Entry 9FFL (electron microscopy, 2.80 A resolution); this record covers chains E and A of the 6 polymer chains in the assembly.

== Chain E ==
Molecule: Gamma-aminobutyric acid receptor subunit beta-3
Source organism: Homo sapiens
UniProtKB: P28472 (GBRB3_HUMAN); residues 1-448 here correspond to UniProt positions 26-473 (UniProt number = residue number + 25)
Amino-acid sequence (395 residues; each row starts with the number of its first residue; note: 107 numbers in that range are skipped by the numbering (no residue carries them; nothing is unmodelled there); numbers below 1 keep their minus sign (Met-53 is residue -53)):
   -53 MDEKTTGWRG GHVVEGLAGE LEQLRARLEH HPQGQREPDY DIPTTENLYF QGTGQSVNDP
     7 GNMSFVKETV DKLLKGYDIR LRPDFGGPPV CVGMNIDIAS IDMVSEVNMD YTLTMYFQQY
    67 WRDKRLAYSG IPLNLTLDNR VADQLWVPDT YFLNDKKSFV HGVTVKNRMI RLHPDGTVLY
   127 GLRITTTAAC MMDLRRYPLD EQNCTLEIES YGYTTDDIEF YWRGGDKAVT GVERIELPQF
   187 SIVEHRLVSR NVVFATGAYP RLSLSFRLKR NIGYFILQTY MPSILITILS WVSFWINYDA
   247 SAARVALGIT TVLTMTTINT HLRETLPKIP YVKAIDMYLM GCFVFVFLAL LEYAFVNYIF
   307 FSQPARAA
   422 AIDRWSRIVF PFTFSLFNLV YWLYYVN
Unresolved in the structure: -53 to 7, 448
Disulfide bonds: Cys136-Cys150
Covalently attached groups: N-acetylglucosamine (NAG) linked to Asn80; glycan linked to Asn149
Differences from the reference sequence: initiating methionine (-53); expression tag (-52 to 0); linker (308-314)
Small-molecule neighbours: gamma-amino-butanoic acid (ABU): Tyr97, Glu155, Ser156, Tyr157, Phe200, Thr202, Tyr205
Swiss-Prot annotation at these positions:
  - binding site (benzamidine): Asp95 to Tyr97, Glu155 to Tyr157, Phe200
  - binding site (4-aminobutanoate): Tyr97, Glu155, Tyr157, Thr202
  - binding site (histamine): Tyr97, Ser156, Tyr157, Thr202
  - glycosylation (N-linked (GlcNAc...) asparagine): Asn8, Asn80, Asn149

== Chain A ==
Molecule: Gamma-aminobutyric acid receptor subunit alpha-1
Source organism: Homo sapiens
UniProtKB: P14867 (GBRA1_HUMAN); residues 5-429 here correspond to UniProt positions 32-456 (UniProt number = residue number + 27)
Amino-acid sequence (411 residues; each row starts with the number of its first residue; note: 71 numbers in that range are skipped by the numbering (no residue carries them; nothing is unmodelled there); numbers below 1 keep their minus sign (Met-52 is residue -52)):
   -52 MDEKTTGWRG GHVVEGLAGE LEQLRARLEH HPQGQREPDY DIPTTENLYF QGTGQPSQDE
     8 LKDNTTVFTR ILDRLLDGYD NRLRPGLGER VTEVKTDIFV TSFGPVSDHD MEYTIDVFFR
    68 QSWKDERLKF KGPMTVLRLN NLMASKIWTP DTFFHNGKKS VAHNMTMPNK LLRITEDGTL
   128 LYTMRLTVRA ECPMHLEDFP MDAHACPLKF GSYAYTRAEV VYEWTREPAR SVVVAEDGSR
   188 LNQYDLLGQT VDSGIVQSST GEYVVMTTHF HLKRKIGYFV IQTYLPCIMT VILSQVSFWL
   248 NRESVPARTV FGVTTVLTMT TLSISARNSL PKVAYATAMD WFIAVCYAFV FSALIEFATV
   308 NYFTKS
   385 QPARAAKIDR LSRIAFPLLF GIFNLVYWAT YLNREPQLKA PTPHQ
Unresolved in the structure: -52 to 11, 419-429
Disulfide bonds: Cys139-Cys153
Covalently attached groups: glycan linked to Asn111
Differences from the reference sequence: initiating methionine (-52); expression tag (-51 to 4); linker (313, 385-390)
Small-molecule neighbours: gamma-amino-butanoic acid (ABU): Phe65, Arg67, Leu118, Thr130
Swiss-Prot annotation at these positions:
  - binding site (4-aminobutanoate): Arg67, Thr130
  - binding site (3alpha-hydroxy-5alpha-pregnan-11,20-dione): Trp246
  - glycosylation (N-linked (GlcNAc...) asparagine): Asn11, Asn111

== Chain E / chain A interface ==
Contacting residue pairs (88; chain E residue first):
  Met9(E) with Arg31(A); Leu34(A); Arg74(A)
  Val12(E) with Leu30(A), hydrophobic
  Lys13(E) with Gly25(A); Asp27(A)
  Val16(E) with Arg29(A)
  Asp17(E) with Arg29(A)
  Asp43(E) with Ser206(A)
  Ser46(E) with Glu138(A)
  Asp48(E) with Lys105(A), salt bridge
  Met49(E) with Asp57(A)
  Tyr62(E) with Phe100(A); Tyr160(A)
  Thr82(E) with Ala161(A); Tyr162(A); Glu166(A), hydrogen bond
  Asp84(E) with Asn28(A); Arg29(A), hydrogen bond (backbone-backbone)
  Arg86(E) with Asn28(A); Ser92(A), hydrogen bond (side chain-backbone); Ile94(A)
  Val87(E) with Arg29(A)
  Phe105(E) with Lys105(A); Lys106(A)
  His107(E) with Lys105(A)
  Val109(E) with Thr99(A); Phe100(A); Ser107(A); Ala109(A); Leu133(A), hydrophobic
  Thr110(E) with Thr99(A), hydrogen bond (side chain-backbone); Met131(A); Leu133(A)
  Val111(E) with Asp98(A)
  Asn113(E) with Phe100(A); Tyr160(A)
  Arg114(E) with Tyr160(A)
  Met115(E) with Tyr160(A), hydrophobic; Ala161(A), hydrophobic; Thr207(A)
  Arg117(E) with Ala161(A), hydrogen bond (side chain-backbone); Thr207(A), hydrogen bond (side chain-backbone); Tyr210(A), hydrogen bond
  Leu125(E) with Thr207(A)
  Leu128(E) with Tyr160(A), hydrogen bond (backbone-side chain)
  Arg129(E) with Phe100(A); Phe101(A), hydrogen bond (side chain-backbone); His102(A), hydrogen bond (side chain-backbone); Gly104(A); Tyr160(A), hydrogen bond (backbone-side chain)
  Pro184(E) with Ala281(A), hydrogen bond (backbone-backbone)
  Asn217(E) with Ala281(A)
  Gly219(E) with Ala281(A)
  Tyr220(E) with Val280(A); Ala281(A), hydrogen bond (backbone-backbone)
  Leu223(E) with Ala283(A), hydrophobic
  Gln224(E) with Arg274(A); Leu277(A); Asp287(A), hydrogen bond
  Leu231(E) with Tyr294(A), hydrophobic; Phe298(A)
  Ile232(E) with Val263(A), hydrophobic; Tyr294(A)
  Ile234(E) with Phe298(A), hydrophobic
  Leu235(E) with Val263(A), hydrophobic; Phe298(A), hydrophobic; Leu301(A), hydrophobic
  Val238(E) with Ile302(A), hydrophobic; Ala305(A), hydrophobic
  Trp241(E) with Tyr309(A), hydrophobic
  Ala249(E) with Val252(A), hydrophobic; Thr256(A)
  Ala252(E) with Val257(A), hydrophobic
  Leu253(E) with Thr256(A); Val260(A), hydrophobic
  Thr256(E) with Val260(A)
  Leu259(E) with Leu264(A), hydrophobic
  Thr260(E) with Leu264(A); Thr267(A)
  Ile264(E) with Thr267(A)
  His267(E) with Ile271(A); Arg274(A)
  Leu268(E) with Arg274(A)
  Thr271(E) with Arg274(A), hydrogen bond; Asn275(A), hydrogen bond; Lys279(A)
  Arg428(E) with Tyr309(A)
Also at the interface, not in a pair above, chain E (62 interface residues in all): Gln64, Tyr66, Leu79, Leu83, Gln90, Gly127, Thr131, Pro228, Ile242, Ala246, Ala248, Thr257, Thr263
Also at the interface, not in a pair above, chain A (60 interface residues in all): Tyr26, Gly35, Pro97, Val108, Thr163, Pro253, Asn308

== Overview ==
62 residues of chain E and 60 residues of chain A are in contact; the contacts include 16 hydrogen bonds and 1
salt bridge. Polar pairs include Asp48(E)-Lys105(A), Thr82(E)-Glu166(A) and Arg86(E)-Ser92(A). Bound to chain
E: gamma-amino-butanoic acid. Ligands of chain A: gamma-amino-butanoic acid.
Here chain E is Gamma-aminobutyric acid receptor subunit beta-3 and chain A is Gamma-aminobutyric acid
receptor subunit alpha-1, both from Homo sapiens. Entry 9FFL (Cryo-EM structure of the alpha1beta3 GABA(A)
receptor in complex with GABA and Mb25 in the short-lived ...) was determined by electron microscopy.
